PDB entry 5EIK | X-ray diffraction, 2.30 A resolution | chain A

# Chain A
Molecule: Uncharacterized protein Y57A10A.28
From: Caenorhabditis elegans
UniProtKB: Q9NA73 (Q9NA73_CAEEL); residues 1-252 here = UniProt positions 1-252
Sequence (258 residues; numbered 1 to 258; the number before each row is that of its first residue):
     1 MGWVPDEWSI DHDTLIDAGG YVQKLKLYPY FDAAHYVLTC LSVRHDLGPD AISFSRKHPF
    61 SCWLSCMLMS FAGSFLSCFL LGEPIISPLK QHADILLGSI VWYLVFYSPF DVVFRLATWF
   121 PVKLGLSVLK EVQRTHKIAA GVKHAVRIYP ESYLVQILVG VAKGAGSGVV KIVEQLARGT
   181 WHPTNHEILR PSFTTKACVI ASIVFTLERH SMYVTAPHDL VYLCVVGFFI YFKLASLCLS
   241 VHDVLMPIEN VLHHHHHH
Not modelled in the structure: 1-9, 244-258
Differences from the reference sequence: expression tag (253-258)
Curated features (UniProtKB/Swiss-Prot):
  - binding site (a 1,2-diacyl-sn-glycero-3-phospho-(1D-myo-inositol-4,5-bisphosphate)): Lys-130, Arg-134, Gly-168

# Summary
Curated annotation (UniProt) lists 3 residues binding
1,2-diacyl-sn-glycero-3-phospho-(1D-myo-inositol-4,5-bisphosphate).
Chain A is Uncharacterized protein Y57A10A.28 (Caenorhabditis elegans); the structure, Structure of a Trimeric
Intracellular Cation channel from C. elegans in the absence of Ca2+, was determined by X-ray diffraction (same
publication as 5EGI).
